PDB entry 5UKQ | X-ray diffraction, 2.10 A resolution | chains H and L

# Chain H
Name: DH522.2 Fab fragment heavy chain
From: Macaca mulatta
Notes: antibody fragment or engineered binder
Chain sequence (230 residues; numbered 1 to 218 plus 12 insertion-coded residues; the number before each row is that of its first residue; a row labelled like 82A-82C holds insertion residues (82A, then the next letters in order)):
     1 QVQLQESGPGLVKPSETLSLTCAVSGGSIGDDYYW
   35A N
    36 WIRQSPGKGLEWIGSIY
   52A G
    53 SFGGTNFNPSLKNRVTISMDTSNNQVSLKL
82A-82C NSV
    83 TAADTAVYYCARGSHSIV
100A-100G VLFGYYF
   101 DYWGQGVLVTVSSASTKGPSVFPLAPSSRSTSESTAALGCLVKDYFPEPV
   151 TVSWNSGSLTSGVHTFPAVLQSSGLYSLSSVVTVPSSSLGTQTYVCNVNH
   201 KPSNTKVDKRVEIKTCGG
Unresolved in the structure: 1, 127-132, 216-218
Cystine bridges: Cys22-Cys92, Cys140-Cys196

# Chain L
Name: DH522.2 Fab fragment light chain
From: Macaca mulatta
Notes: antibody fragment or engineered binder
Chain sequence (216 residues; numbered 1 to 212 plus 5 insertion-coded residues; 1 number in that range is skipped by the numbering (no residue carries it; nothing is unmodelled there); the number before each row is that of its first residue; a row labelled like 27A-27C holds insertion residues (27A, then the next letters in order)):
     1 QSALTQ
     8 PPSVSKSLGQSVTISCSGTT
27A-27C NDI
    28 GAYNGVSWYQHHSDTAPRLLIYEVNKRPSGVSDRFSGSKSGNTASLTISG
    78 LQAEDEADYYCGSYRSGS
   95A T
    96 WVFGGGTRLTV
  106A L
   107 GQPKASPTVTLFPPSSEELQANKATLVCLISDFYPGVVKVAWKADGSAVN
   157 AGVETTTPSKQSNNKYAASSYLSLTSDQWKSHKSYSCQVTHEGSTVEKTV
   207 APAECS
Unresolved in the structure: 210-212
Cystine bridges: Cys23-Cys88, Cys134-Cys193

# Chain H / chain L interface
Pairs across the interface (80; chain H residue first):
  Ile37(H) - Phe98(L)  hydrophobic
  Gln39(H) - His38(L)
  Gly44(H) - Tyr87(L)
  Leu45(H) - Pro44(L)  hydrophobic
  Leu45(H) - Tyr87(L)
  Leu45(H) - Phe98(L)
  Trp47(H) - Thr95A(L)
  Trp47(H) - Trp96(L)
  Trp47(H) - Phe98(L)
  Asn58(H) - Ser95(L)
  Phe59(H) - Thr95A(L)
  Pro61(H) - Gln1(L)
  Pro61(H) - Thr95A(L)
  Tyr91(H) - Thr42(L)  hydrogen bond (side chain-backbone)
  Tyr91(H) - Ala43(L)
  Tyr91(H) - Pro44(L)
  Ser98(H) - Glu50(L)  hydrogen bond
  Val100(H) - Tyr30(L)
  Val100(H) - Tyr91(L)
  Val100A(H) - Tyr30(L)
  Leu100B(H) - Tyr30(L)
  Leu100B(H) - Asn31(L)  hydrogen bond (backbone-backbone)
  Phe100C(H) - Asn31(L)
  Phe100C(H) - Gly32(L)
  Phe100C(H) - Glu50(L)
  Gly100D(H) - Tyr91(L)
  Tyr100E(H) - Tyr91(L)  hydrophobic
  Tyr100E(H) - Trp96(L)  hydrogen bond (backbone-side chain)
  Tyr100F(H) - Ser34(L)
  Tyr100F(H) - Tyr36(L)
  Tyr100F(H) - Leu46(L)  hydrophobic
  Tyr100F(H) - Tyr49(L)  hydrophobic
  Tyr100F(H) - Glu50(L)
  Phe100G(H) - Tyr36(L)  hydrogen bond (backbone-side chain)
  Phe100G(H) - Leu46(L)
  Phe100G(H) - Trp96(L)  hydrophobic
  Phe100G(H) - Phe98(L)  hydrophobic
  Asp101(H) - Leu46(L)
  Trp103(H) - Tyr36(L)  hydrophobic
  Trp103(H) - Pro44(L)
  Trp103(H) - Phe98(L)  hydrophobic
  Gly104(H) - Ala43(L)
  Phe122(H) - Ser121(L)
  Phe122(H) - Glu123(L)
  Phe122(H) - Glu124(L)
  Pro123(H) - Ser121(L)
  Pro123(H) - Glu123(L)
  Leu124(H) - Phe118(L)  hydrophobic
  Ala125(H) - Phe118(L)
  Ala137(H) - Thr116(L)
  Ala137(H) - Phe118(L)
  Leu141(H) - Tyr177(L)  hydrophobic
  Lys143(H) - Glu124(L)  salt bridge
  Lys143(H) - Lys129(L)
  Lys143(H) - Thr131(L)
  His164(H) - Gln167(L)  hydrogen bond
  His164(H) - Ala173(L)
  Phe166(H) - Leu135(L)  hydrophobic
  Phe166(H) - Ile136(L)
  Phe166(H) - Ala173(L)  hydrophobic
  Phe166(H) - Ala174(L)
  Pro167(H) - Thr162(L)
  Pro167(H) - Ser165(L)
  Pro167(H) - Ser175(L)
  Ala168(H) - Thr162(L)
  Val169(H) - Glu160(L)
  Val169(H) - Thr162(L)
  Val169(H) - Tyr177(L)  hydrophobic
  Leu170(H) - Glu160(L)
  Gln171(H) - Glu160(L)
  Gln171(H) - Ser179(L)
  Ser177(H) - Tyr177(L)
  Leu178(H) - Tyr177(L)
  Ser179(H) - Val133(L)
  Ser179(H) - Leu135(L)
  Ser179(H) - Tyr177(L)  hydrogen bond
  Val181(H) - Phe118(L)  hydrophobic
  Val181(H) - Leu135(L)  hydrophobic
  Lys209(H) - Glu123(L)  salt bridge
  Lys214(H) - Ser122(L)
Interface residues without a listed pair, chain H (45 interface residues in all): Glu46, Val121, Leu138, Ser172
Interface residues without a listed pair, chain L (42 interface residues in all): Gly94, Ser137, Thr161

# Summary
The interface between chain H and chain L involves 45 residues on one side and 42 on the other; the contacts
include 7 hydrogen bonds and 2 salt bridges. Polar pairs include Lys143(H)-Glu124(L), Lys209(H)-Glu123(L) and
Tyr91(H)-Thr42(L).
Chain H is DH522.2 Fab fragment heavy chain and chain L is DH522.2 Fab fragment light chain, both from Macaca
mulatta; the structure, Structure of unliganded anti-gp120 CD4bs antibody DH522.2 Fab, was determined by X-ray
diffraction, deposited together with 5UKO, 5UKP and 5UKR.
